PDB entry 9N5C | X-ray diffraction, 3.60 A resolution | chains C and K of the 13 polymer chains in the assembly

Chain C:
Protein: DNA-directed RNA polymerase II subunit RPB3
Organism: Saccharomyces cerevisiae S288C
Reference sequence: P16370 (RPB3_YEAST); numbering as in UniProt (aligned over 1-318)
Chain sequence (318 residues; row label = number of the first residue in the row):
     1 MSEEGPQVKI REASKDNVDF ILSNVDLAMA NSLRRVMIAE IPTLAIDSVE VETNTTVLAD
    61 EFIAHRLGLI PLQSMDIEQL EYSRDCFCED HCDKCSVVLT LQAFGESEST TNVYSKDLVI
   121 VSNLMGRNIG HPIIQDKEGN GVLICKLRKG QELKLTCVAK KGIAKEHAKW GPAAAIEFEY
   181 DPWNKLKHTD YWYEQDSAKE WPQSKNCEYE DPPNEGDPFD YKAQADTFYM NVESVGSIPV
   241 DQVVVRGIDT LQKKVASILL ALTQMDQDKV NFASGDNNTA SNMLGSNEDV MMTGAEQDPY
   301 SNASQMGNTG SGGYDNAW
Disordered / not traced: 1, 269-318
Bound ions: Zn2+: Cys88, Cys95

Chain K:
Protein: DNA-directed RNA polymerase II subunit RPB11
Organism: Saccharomyces cerevisiae S288C
Reference sequence: P38902 (RPB11_YEAST); residues 1-120 here = UniProt positions 1-120
Chain sequence (120 residues; row label = number of the first residue in the row):
     1 MNAPDRFELF LLGEGESKLK IDPDTKAPNA VVITFEKEDH TLGNLIRAEL LNDRKVLFAA
    61 YKVEHPFFAR FKLRIQTTEG YDPKDALKNA CNSIINKLGA LKTNFETEWN LQTLAADDAF
Disordered / not traced: 115-120

Chain C / chain K interface:
Residue-residue contacts (65):
  Ser2(C) with Asn104(K), hydrogen bond
  Glu3(C) with Asn104(K), hydrogen bond (backbone-side chain)
  Glu4(C) with Ala100(K)
  Pro6(C) with Lys97(K); Leu101(K), hydrophobic; Asn104(K), hydrogen bond (backbone-side chain)
  Gln7(C) with Leu101(K)
  Val8(C) with Leu101(K), hydrophobic; Phe105(K), hydrophobic; Glu108(K)
  Lys9(C) with Glu108(K)
  Ile10(C) with Phe105(K), hydrophobic; Glu108(K); Trp109(K); Gln112(K), hydrogen bond (backbone-side chain)
  Ala13(C) with Leu114(K)
  Val18(C) with Trp109(K), hydrophobic
  Leu22(C) with Leu101(K), hydrophobic
  Asp26(C) with Glu49(K); Lys97(K), salt bridge
  Ala28(C) with Asn44(K); Ala48(K), hydrophobic
  Met29(C) with Leu45(K), hydrophobic; Ile94(K), hydrophobic; Lys97(K)
  Ser32(C) with Thr41(K), hydrogen bond (side chain-backbone); Leu45(K)
  Arg35(C) with Asp39(K), salt bridge; His40(K); Thr41(K), hydrogen bond
  Val36(C) with Thr41(K)
  Arg84(C) with Phe10(K); Leu11(K)
  Ile163(C) with Phe10(K), hydrophobic
  Lys165(C) with Arg6(K), hydrogen bond (backbone-side chain)
  Glu166(C) with Arg6(K), hydrogen bond (backbone-side chain); Phe10(K)
  Val240(C) with Trp109(K), hydrophobic
  Asp241(C) with Phe105(K); Trp109(K), hydrogen bond
  Val244(C) with Phe105(K), hydrophobic
  Val245(C) with Glu106(K)
  Ile248(C) with Leu98(K); Lys102(K)
  Asp249(C) with Lys102(K)
  Leu251(C) with Leu42(K), hydrophobic; Leu45(K), hydrophobic
  Gln252(C) with Leu98(K); Lys102(K), hydrogen bond
  Lys254(C) with Glu38(K), salt bridge; Leu42(K)
  Val255(C) with Cys91(K), hydrophobic; Ile95(K), hydrophobic
  Ile258(C) with Lys18(K); Leu19(K)
  Leu259(C) with Lys88(K), hydrogen bond (backbone-side chain); Cys91(K), hydrophobic; Asn92(K); Ile95(K), hydrophobic
  Ala261(C) with Leu19(K), hydrophobic
  Leu262(C) with Ile21(K), hydrophobic; Lys84(K); Leu87(K), hydrophobic; Lys88(K)
  Thr263(C) with Lys88(K), hydrogen bond
Interface residues without a listed pair, chain C (43 interface residues in all): Arg11, Ser14, Lys15, Asn31, Glu40, Ala256, Asp266
Interface residues without a listed pair, chain K (38 interface residues in all): Phe7, Leu9, Phe35, Asn52

In short:
The interface between chain C and chain K involves 43 residues on one side and 38 on the other, with 12
hydrogen bonds and 3 salt bridges. Among the polar pairs are Asp26(C)-Lys97(K), Arg35(C)-Asp39(K) and
Lys254(C)-Glu38(K). Cys88(C) and Cys95(C) coordinate Zn2+.
Chain C is DNA-directed RNA polymerase II subunit RPB3 and chain K is DNA-directed RNA polymerase II subunit
RPB11, both from Saccharomyces cerevisiae S288C; the structure, RNA polymerase II elongation complex with
8-oxoG at +1 site, CMPCPP-bound, was determined by X-ray diffraction, deposited together with 9N5B, 9N5D,
9N5E, 9N5F and 9N5G.
